Entry 8Q9N (X-ray diffraction, 1.51 A resolution); this record covers chains B and K of the 5 polymer chains in the assembly.

[Chain B]
Name: MEF2D protein
Organism: Homo sapiens
UniProtKB: Q05BX2 (Q05BX2_HUMAN); numbering as in UniProt (aligned over 1-95)
Amino-acid sequence (95 residues; each row starts with the number of its first residue):
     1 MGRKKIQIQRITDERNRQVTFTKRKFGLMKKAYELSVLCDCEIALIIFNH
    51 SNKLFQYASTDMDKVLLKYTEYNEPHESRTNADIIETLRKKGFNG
Disordered / not traced: 1, 95

[Chain K]
Molecule: DNA MADS box
Sequence (14 nucleotides; each row starts with the number of its first residue):
     2 AACTATTTATAAGA

[How chain B and chain K interact]
Residue-residue contacts (16):
  Gly2(B) - DT11(K)  hydrogen bond to the base
  Gly2(B) - DA12(K)  sugar contact
  Arg3(B) - DA12(K)  hydrogen bond to the base
  Arg3(B) - DA13(K)  sugar contact
  Arg3(B) - DG14(K)  sugar contact
  Lys4(B) - DA12(K)  sugar contact
  Ile6(B) - DA12(K)  phosphate contact
  Thr20(B) - DA12(K)  phosphate contact
  Lys23(B) - DT11(K)  phosphate contact
  Lys23(B) - DA12(K)  hydrogen bond to the base
  Lys23(B) - DA13(K)  base contact
  Arg24(B) - DT11(K)  phosphate contact
  Arg24(B) - DA12(K)  salt bridge to the phosphate
  Gly27(B) - DT11(K)  phosphate contact
  Lys30(B) - DA10(K)  salt bridge to the phosphate
  Asn94(B) - DT5(K)  base contact
Other interface residues (no listed pair), chain B (13 interface residues in all): Asn16, Lys31, Glu34

[In short]
13 residues of chain B face 6 of chain K across their interface, with 3 hydrogen bonds and 2 salt bridges.
Among the polar pairs are Gly2(B)-DT11(K), Arg3(B)-DA12(K) and Lys23(B)-DA12(K).
Chain B is MEF2D protein (Homo sapiens) and chain K is DNA MADS box; the structure, Crystal Structure of the
MADS-box/MEF2 Domain of MEF2D bound to dsDNA and MITR deacetylase binding motif ..., was determined by X-ray
diffraction together with 8PDE, 8Q9P, 8Q9Q, 8Q9R and 8C84 from the same study.
